Entry 7KF5 (electron microscopy, 3.20 A resolution); this record covers chains A and C of the 3 polymer chains in the assembly.

# Chain A (and C)
Molecule: Cation efflux system protein CusA
Source organism: Escherichia coli
Notes: chain C of this document is another copy of the same molecule, construct and numbering; everything in this record applies to it too
UniProt: P38054 (CUSA_ECOLI); numbering as in UniProt (aligned over 1-1047)
Chain sequence (1055 residues; each row starts with the number of its first residue; numbers below 1 keep their minus sign (Met-7 is residue -7)):
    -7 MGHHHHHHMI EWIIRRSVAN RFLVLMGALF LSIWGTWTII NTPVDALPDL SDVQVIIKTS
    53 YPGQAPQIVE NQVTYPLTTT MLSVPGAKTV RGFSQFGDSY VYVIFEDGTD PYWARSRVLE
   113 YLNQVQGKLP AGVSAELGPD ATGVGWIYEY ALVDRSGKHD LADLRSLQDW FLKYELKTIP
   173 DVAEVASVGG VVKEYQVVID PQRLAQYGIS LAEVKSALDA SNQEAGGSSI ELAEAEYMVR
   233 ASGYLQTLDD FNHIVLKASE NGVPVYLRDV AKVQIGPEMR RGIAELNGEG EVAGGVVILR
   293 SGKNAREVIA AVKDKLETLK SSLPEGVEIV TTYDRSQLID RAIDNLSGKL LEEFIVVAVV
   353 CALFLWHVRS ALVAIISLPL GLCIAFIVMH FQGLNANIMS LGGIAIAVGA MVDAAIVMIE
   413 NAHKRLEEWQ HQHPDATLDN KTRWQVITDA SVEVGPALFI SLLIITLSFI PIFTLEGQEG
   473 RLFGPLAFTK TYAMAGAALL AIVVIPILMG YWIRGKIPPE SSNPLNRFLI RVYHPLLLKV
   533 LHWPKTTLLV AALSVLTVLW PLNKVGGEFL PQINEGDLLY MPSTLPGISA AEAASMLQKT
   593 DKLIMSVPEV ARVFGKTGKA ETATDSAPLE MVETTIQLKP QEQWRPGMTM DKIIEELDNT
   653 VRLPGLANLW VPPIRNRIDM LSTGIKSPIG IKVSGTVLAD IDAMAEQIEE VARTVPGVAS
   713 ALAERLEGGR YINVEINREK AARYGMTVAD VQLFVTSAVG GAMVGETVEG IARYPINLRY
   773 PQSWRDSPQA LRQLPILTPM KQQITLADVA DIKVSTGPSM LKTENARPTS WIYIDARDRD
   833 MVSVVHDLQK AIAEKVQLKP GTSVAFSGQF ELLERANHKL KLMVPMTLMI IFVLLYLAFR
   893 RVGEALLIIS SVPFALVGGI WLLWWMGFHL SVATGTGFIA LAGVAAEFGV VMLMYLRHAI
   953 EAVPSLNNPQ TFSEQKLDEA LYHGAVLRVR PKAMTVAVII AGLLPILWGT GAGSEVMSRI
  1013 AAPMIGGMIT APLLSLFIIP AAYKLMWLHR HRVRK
Disordered / not traced: -7 to 4, 505-515, 1041-1047
Sequence notes: initiating methionine (-7); expression tag (-6 to 0)
What the authors report for this chain:
  - contacts within the chain: Asp405-Glu939 (hydrogen bond), Met944-Lys984
  - conformationally variable residues (side-chain flip): Lys984
  - contacts within the chain: Asp671-Lys678 (from molecular simulation)
  - self-association interface (contacts with another copy of this molecule): Ser220 to Met230 (from molecular simulation)

# How chain A and chain C interact
Contacting residue pairs - 70 pairs, chain A then chain C:
  Tyr53(A) with Tyr236(C)
  Gly55(A) with Ala217(C); Gly218(C), hydrogen bond (backbone-backbone); Gly219(C)
  Gln56(A) with Glu216(C), hydrogen bond (side chain-backbone); Ala217(C)
  Ala57(A) with Arg232(C)
  Ile60(A) with Tyr236(C)
  Asn63(A) with Gly762(C); Ile763(C)
  Gln64(A) with Gly762(C); Arg765(C)
  Tyr67(A) with Tyr166(C), hydrophobic
  Ser75(A) with Lys169(C); Arg292(C), hydrogen bond (backbone-side chain)
  Pro77(A) with Tyr104(C)
  Phe88(A) with Gly218(C); Met230(C), hydrophobic; Val231(C)
  Trp105(A) with Tyr104(C), hydrophobic
  Arg109(A) with Tyr104(C), hydrogen bond (side chain-backbone); Ser108(C), hydrogen bond
  Glu112(A) with Arg107(C), salt bridge; Ser108(C)
  Tyr113(A) with Asp132(C); Arg292(C), hydrogen bond
  Asn115(A) with Leu129(C)
  Gln116(A) with Arg107(C); Gly130(C), hydrogen bond (side chain-backbone)
  Gly119(A) with Glu128(C)
  Lys120(A) with Arg765(C), hydrogen bond (backbone-side chain)
  Met271(A) with Ser221(C)
  Gly579(A) with Ala227(C)
  Ile580(A) with Glu228(C)
  Ser581(A) with Glu223(C), hydrogen bond; Ala227(C); Glu228(C)
  Arg722(A) with Tyr229(C)
  Tyr723(A) with Arg232(C)
  Ile724(A) with Tyr229(C), hydrophobic
  Asn725(A) with Arg232(C)
  Val726(A) with Ser234(C), hydrogen bond (backbone-side chain)
  Arg730(A) with Ser213(C); Gly235(C); Tyr236(C); Leu237(C); Asp242(C), salt bridge
  Glu731(A) with His245(C), salt bridge
  Ala734(A) with His245(C); Val247(C), hydrophobic; Tyr258(C)
  Arg735(A) with Tyr258(C)
  Val740(A) with Ser213(C); Gly235(C)
  Gln744(A) with Gln215(C); Ser234(C), hydrogen bond (side chain-backbone); Gly235(C)
  Val747(A) with Val231(C), hydrophobic
  Thr748(A) with Ala217(C), hydrogen bond (side chain-backbone)
  Val751(A) with Ser220(C), hydrogen bond (backbone-side chain)
  Gly752(A) with Ser220(C)
  Arg777(A) with Ser220(C); Ser221(C), hydrogen bond (side chain-backbone); Ile222(C)
  Met792(A) with Ser251(C)
  Phe884(A) with Met18(C), hydrophobic
  Tyr888(A) with Phe14(C); Leu15(C), hydrophobic
  Arg892(A) with Leu15(C)
  Val894(A) with Phe14(C), hydrophobic
Also at the interface, not in a pair above, chain A (57 interface residues in all): Pro54, Pro58, Thr71, Leu74, Ser108, Ala582, Glu727, Ile728, Gly737, Thr739, Ala741, Asp778, Met881
Also at the interface, not in a pair above, chain C (53 interface residues in all): Asn12, Leu111, Pro131, Pro172, Val174, Ala212, Glu226, Ala233, Ala250, Glu252, Pro256, Val760

# Summary
The interface between chain A and chain C involves 57 residues on one side and 53 on the other, with 14
hydrogen bonds and 3 salt bridges. Polar pairs include Glu112(A)-Arg107(C), Arg730(A)-Asp242(C) and
Glu731(A)-His245(C). From the paper: conformational variability at Lys984(A); a self-association interface
involving Ser220(A).
Both chains are Cation efflux system protein CusA (Escherichia coli). Entry 7KF5 (Cryo-electron microscopy
structure of the heavy metal efflux pump CusA in the symmetric closed state) was determined by electron
microscopy, deposited together with 7KF6, 7KF7 and 7KF8.
